8USD - chains f and g of the 5 polymer chains in the assembly; structure by electron microscopy, 2.70 A resolution.

# Chain f
Name: 26S proteasome non-ATPase regulatory subunit 2
Source organism: Homo sapiens
UniProt: Q13200 (PSMD2_HUMAN); residues 1-908 here = UniProt positions 1-908
Chain sequence (908 residues; each row starts with the number of its first residue):
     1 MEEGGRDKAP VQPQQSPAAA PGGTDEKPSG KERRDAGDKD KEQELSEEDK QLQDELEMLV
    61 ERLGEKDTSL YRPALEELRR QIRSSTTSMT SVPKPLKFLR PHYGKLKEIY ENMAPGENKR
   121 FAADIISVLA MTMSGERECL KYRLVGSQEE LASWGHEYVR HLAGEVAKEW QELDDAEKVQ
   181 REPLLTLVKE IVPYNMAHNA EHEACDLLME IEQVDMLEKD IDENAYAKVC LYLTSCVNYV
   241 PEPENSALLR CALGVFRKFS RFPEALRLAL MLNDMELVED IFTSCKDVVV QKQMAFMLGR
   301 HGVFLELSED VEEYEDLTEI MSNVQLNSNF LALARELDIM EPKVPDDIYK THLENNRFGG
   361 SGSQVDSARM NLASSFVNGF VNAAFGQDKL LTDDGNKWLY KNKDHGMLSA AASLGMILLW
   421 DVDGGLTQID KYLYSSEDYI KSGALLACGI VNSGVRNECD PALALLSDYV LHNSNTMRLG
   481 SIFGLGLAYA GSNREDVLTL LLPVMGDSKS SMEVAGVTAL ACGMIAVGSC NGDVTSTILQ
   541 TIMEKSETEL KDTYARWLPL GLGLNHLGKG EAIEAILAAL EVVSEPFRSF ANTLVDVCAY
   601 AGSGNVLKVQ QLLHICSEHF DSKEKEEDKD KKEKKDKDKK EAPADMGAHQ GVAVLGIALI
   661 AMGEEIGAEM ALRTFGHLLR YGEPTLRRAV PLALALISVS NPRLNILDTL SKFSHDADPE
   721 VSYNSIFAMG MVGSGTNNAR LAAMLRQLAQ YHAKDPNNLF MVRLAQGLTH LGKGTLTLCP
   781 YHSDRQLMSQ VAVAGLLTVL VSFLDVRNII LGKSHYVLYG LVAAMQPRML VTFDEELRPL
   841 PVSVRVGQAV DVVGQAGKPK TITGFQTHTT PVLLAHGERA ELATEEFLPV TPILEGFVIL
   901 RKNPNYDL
Not modelled in the structure: 1-154, 173-181, 356-366, 621-644
Swiss-Prot annotation at these positions:
  - modified residue: Met1 (N-acetylmethionine), Ser16 (Phosphoserine), Thr24 (Phosphothreonine), Ser29 (Phosphoserine), Ser147 (Phosphoserine), Tyr194 (Phosphotyrosine), Ser361 (Phosphoserine), Ser363 (Phosphoserine), Lys551 (N6-acetyllysine)

# Chain g
Name: NEDD8 ultimate buster 1
Source organism: Homo sapiens
UniProt: Q9Y5A7 (NUB1_HUMAN); residue numbers follow UniProt; this construct covers 1-254
Chain sequence (254 residues; row label = number of the first residue in the row):
     1 MAQNKYLQAK LTQFLREDRI QLWKPPYTDE NKKVGLALKD LAKQYSDRLE CCENEVEKVI
    61 EEIRCKAIER GTGNDNYRTT GIATIEVFLP PRLKKDRKNL LETRLHITGR ELRSKIAETF
   121 GLQENYIKIV INKKQLQLGK TLEEQGVAHN VKAMVLELKQ SEEDARKNFQ LEEEEQNEAK
   181 LKEKQIQRTK RGLEILAKRA AETVVDPEMT PYLDIANQTG RSIRIPPSER KALMLAMGYH
   241 EKGRAFLKRK EYGI
Not modelled in the structure: 1-78, 174-254
Differences from the reference sequence: conflict Asn4 (Lys in Q9Y5A7)

# How chain f and chain g interact
Residue-residue contacts - 35 pairs, chain f then chain g:
  Asn396(f) - Phe169(g)
  Asn396(f) - Glu172(g)  hydrogen bond
  Tyr400(f) - Glu172(g)
  Val422(f) - Met154(g)
  Asp423(f) - Pro90(g)
  Asp423(f) - Pro91(g)
  Asp423(f) - Met154(g)
  Leu426(f) - Leu156(g)  hydrophobic
  Thr427(f) - Glu157(g)  hydrogen bond (side chain-backbone)
  Thr427(f) - Lys159(g)
  Asp430(f) - Lys128(g)  salt bridge
  Asp430(f) - Leu158(g)
  Lys431(f) - Phe169(g)
  Tyr432(f) - Phe169(g)  hydrophobic
  Tyr434(f) - Glu162(g)
  Tyr434(f) - Ala165(g)  hydrophobic
  Tyr434(f) - Arg166(g)
  Ser435(f) - Phe169(g)
  Asn457(f) - Met154(g)  hydrogen bond
  Glu458(f) - Lys152(g)
  Cys459(f) - Phe88(g)  hydrophobic
  Cys459(f) - Val130(g)
  Cys459(f) - Lys133(g)
  Cys459(f) - Lys152(g)
  Cys459(f) - Ala153(g)
  Cys459(f) - Met154(g)  hydrophobic
  Asp460(f) - Lys133(g)  salt bridge
  Pro461(f) - Met154(g)  hydrophobic
  Leu463(f) - Lys133(g)
  Ala464(f) - Val130(g)  hydrophobic
  Ala464(f) - Lys133(g)
  Ala464(f) - Lys134(g)
  Ala464(f) - Gln135(g)
  Leu465(f) - Gln135(g)
  Arg494(f) - Lys133(g)
Interface residues without a listed pair, chain f (22 interface residues in all): Leu433, Asp496
Interface residues without a listed pair, chain g (23 interface residues in all): Leu89, Arg97, Gln160
The authors on this interface:
  - interface residues, chain g: Met154(g), Leu156(g), Phe169(g)

# In short
22 residues of chain f face 23 of chain g across their interface; the contacts include 3 hydrogen bonds and 2
salt bridges. Among the polar pairs are Asp430(f)-Lys128(g), Asp460(f)-Lys133(g) and Asn396(f)-Glu172(g). The
paper reports interface residues Met154(g), Leu156(g) and Phe169(g).
Chain f is 26S proteasome non-ATPase regulatory subunit 2 and chain g is NEDD8 ultimate buster 1, both from
Homo sapiens; the structure, Rpn1/Nub1UBL-focused alignment of the non-substrate-engaged human 26S proteasome,
was determined by electron microscopy.
